Entry 5MYU (electron microscopy, 4.00 A resolution); this record covers chains a and A of the 12 polymer chains in the assembly.

== Chain a ==
Molecule: Uncharacterized protein
Source organism: Vibrio cholerae
UniProtKB: A0A023PRF3 (A0A023PRF3_VIBCL); the construct has insertions or renumbered stretches relative to UniProt, so the offset changes along the chain: 2-25 = UniProt 21-44; 28-128 = UniProt 45-145
Amino-acid sequence (127 residues; row label = number of the first residue in the row):
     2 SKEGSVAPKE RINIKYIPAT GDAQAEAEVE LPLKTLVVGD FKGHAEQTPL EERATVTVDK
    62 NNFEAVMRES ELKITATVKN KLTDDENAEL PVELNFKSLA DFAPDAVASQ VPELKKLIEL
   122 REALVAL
Sequence notes: insertion (26-27)

== Chain A ==
Molecule: Type VI secretion system protein ImpC
Source organism: Vibrio cholerae
UniProtKB: A0A023PTI7 (A0A023PTI7_VIBCL); residues 61-490 here = UniProt positions 61-490
Amino-acid sequence (430 residues; numbered 61 to 490; the number before each row is that of its first residue):
    61 NKSLVDQMLV ELDKKISAQM DEILHNSQFQ AMESAWRGLK LFVDRTDFRE NNKVEILHVT
   121 KDELLEDFEF APETAQSGLY KHVYSAGYGQ FGGEPVGAII GNYAFTPSTP DMKLLQYMGA
   181 LGAMAHAPFI SSVGPEFFGI DSFEELPNIK DLKSTFESPK YTKWRSLRES EDARYLGLTA
   241 PRFLLRVPYD PIENPVKSFN YAENVSASHE HYLWGNTAFA FATRLTDSFA KYRWCPNIIG
   301 PQSGGAVEDL PVHVFESMGA LQSKIPTEVL ITDRKEFELA EEGFIALTMR KGSDNAAFFS
   361 ANSIQKPKVF PNTKEGKEAE TNYKLGTQLP YMMIINRLAH YVKVLQREQI GAWKERQDLE
   421 RELNSWIKQY VADQENPPAD VRSRRPLRAA RIEVMDVEGN PGWYQVSLSV RPHFKYMGAN
   481 FELSLVGRLD

== Chain a / chain A interface ==
Contacting residue pairs (139; chain a residue first):
  Gln25(a) - Arg421(A)
  Gln25(a) - Ser425(A)
  Glu27(a) - Leu405(A)
  Glu27(a) - Gln409(A)  hydrogen bond
  Ala28(a) - Leu405(A)
  Glu29(a) - Leu405(A)
  Leu32(a) - Pro155(A)  hydrophobic
  Leu32(a) - Phe289(A)
  Leu32(a) - Arg397(A)  hydrogen bond (backbone-side chain)
  Leu32(a) - Tyr401(A)  hydrophobic
  Leu32(a) - Val404(A)  hydrophobic
  Pro33(a) - Asn111(A)
  Pro33(a) - Glu154(A)
  Pro33(a) - Pro155(A)
  Leu34(a) - Asn111(A)
  Leu34(a) - Lys113(A)
  Leu34(a) - Gly157(A)
  Leu34(a) - Phe289(A)  hydrophobic
  Leu34(a) - Cys295(A)  hydrophobic
  Lys35(a) - Lys113(A)
  Lys35(a) - Glu115(A)  salt bridge
  Lys35(a) - Glu154(A)
  Lys35(a) - Pro155(A)
  Lys35(a) - Val156(A)
  Lys35(a) - Gly157(A)  hydrogen bond (backbone-backbone)
  Lys35(a) - Ala158(A)
  Thr36(a) - Phe102(A)
  Thr36(a) - Lys113(A)  hydrogen bond (backbone-backbone)
  Thr36(a) - Val114(A)
  Thr36(a) - Glu115(A)  hydrogen bond (backbone-backbone)
  Thr36(a) - Ala158(A)
  Thr36(a) - Thr286(A)
  Leu37(a) - Glu115(A)
  Leu37(a) - Val143(A)  hydrophobic
  Leu37(a) - Ala158(A)  hydrogen bond (backbone-backbone)
  Leu37(a) - Ile159(A)
  Leu37(a) - Ile160(A)  hydrogen bond (backbone-backbone)
  Val38(a) - Val114(A)  hydrophobic
  Val38(a) - Glu115(A)  hydrogen bond (backbone-backbone)
  Val38(a) - Ile116(A)
  Val38(a) - Leu117(A)  hydrogen bond (backbone-backbone)
  Val38(a) - Ile160(A)
  Val38(a) - Phe279(A)  hydrophobic
  Val39(a) - Leu117(A)
  Val39(a) - Val119(A)  hydrophobic
  Val39(a) - Ile160(A)  hydrogen bond (backbone-backbone)
  Val39(a) - Gly161(A)
  Val39(a) - Asn162(A)  hydrogen bond (backbone-backbone)
  Gly40(a) - Leu117(A)
  Gly40(a) - His118(A)
  Gly40(a) - Val119(A)
  Gly40(a) - Asn162(A)
  Asp41(a) - Ala95(A)
  Asp41(a) - His118(A)  salt bridge
  Asp41(a) - Val119(A)
  Asp41(a) - Thr120(A)
  Phe42(a) - Met92(A)
  Phe42(a) - Ala95(A)  hydrophobic
  Phe42(a) - Trp96(A)  hydrogen bond (backbone-side chain)
  Phe42(a) - Ile116(A)  hydrophobic
  Phe42(a) - His118(A)
  Phe42(a) - Asn162(A)
  Lys43(a) - Met92(A)
  Lys43(a) - His118(A)  hydrogen bond (backbone-side chain)
  Gly44(a) - Gln88(A)
  Gly44(a) - Met92(A)
  His45(a) - His118(A)
  Leu51(a) - Val119(A)  hydrophobic
  Leu51(a) - Asp127(A)
  Leu51(a) - His142(A)  hydrogen bond (backbone-side chain)
  Glu52(a) - Gly138(A)
  Glu52(a) - Lys141(A)  salt bridge
  Glu52(a) - His142(A)
  Arg54(a) - Leu117(A)
  Arg54(a) - His118(A)  hydrogen bond (side chain-backbone)
  Arg54(a) - Glu123(A)  salt bridge
  Arg54(a) - His142(A)  hydrogen bond (backbone-side chain)
  Ala55(a) - Leu117(A)
  Thr56(a) - Glu115(A)
  Thr56(a) - Ile116(A)
  Val57(a) - Glu115(A)
  Val57(a) - Ile116(A)  hydrogen bond (backbone-backbone)
  Val59(a) - Val114(A)  hydrogen bond (backbone-backbone)
  Val59(a) - Ile116(A)  hydrophobic
  Asp60(a) - Phe108(A)
  Lys61(a) - Val103(A)
  Lys61(a) - Asp104(A)
  Lys61(a) - Thr106(A)  hydrogen bond (side chain-backbone)
  Lys61(a) - Phe108(A)
  Phe64(a) - Trp96(A)  hydrophobic
  Phe64(a) - Leu99(A)  hydrophobic
  Phe64(a) - Lys100(A)
  Met68(a) - Trp96(A)  hydrophobic
  Leu73(a) - Trp96(A)
  Ile75(a) - Phe89(A)  hydrophobic
  Ile75(a) - Met92(A)  hydrophobic
  Ala77(a) - Asn86(A)
  Val79(a) - Gln79(A)
  Val79(a) - Glu82(A)
  Lys80(a) - Gln79(A)  hydrogen bond (backbone-side chain)
  Lys80(a) - Glu82(A)
  Asn81(a) - Gln79(A)
  Lys82(a) - Gln79(A)  hydrogen bond (backbone-side chain)
  Lys82(a) - Glu82(A)  salt bridge
  Leu83(a) - Lys75(A)
  Leu91(a) - Gln79(A)
  Phe97(a) - Phe89(A)  hydrophobic
  Leu100(a) - Arg97(A)
  Leu100(a) - Lys100(A)
  Phe103(a) - Leu84(A)
  Phe103(a) - Phe89(A)  hydrophobic
  Phe103(a) - Met92(A)  hydrophobic
  Phe103(a) - Glu93(A)
  Phe103(a) - Arg97(A)
  Pro105(a) - Met80(A)
  Pro105(a) - Leu84(A)  hydrophobic
  Pro105(a) - Tyr249(A)
  Pro105(a) - Val256(A)
  Asp106(a) - Val256(A)
  Asp106(a) - Lys257(A)  hydrogen bond (side chain-backbone)
  Val108(a) - Met80(A)  hydrophobic
  Val108(a) - Ile83(A)  hydrophobic
  Ala109(a) - Met80(A)  hydrophobic
  Leu115(a) - Ile76(A)  hydrophobic
  Leu115(a) - Gln79(A)
  Leu115(a) - Met80(A)  hydrophobic
  Leu115(a) - Ile83(A)  hydrophobic
  Leu118(a) - Leu72(A)  hydrophobic
  Leu118(a) - Ile76(A)
  Ile119(a) - Ile76(A)  hydrophobic
  Ile119(a) - Phe259(A)  hydrophobic
  Arg122(a) - Leu69(A)
  Arg122(a) - Leu72(A)
  Arg122(a) - Asp73(A)  salt bridge
  Arg122(a) - Ser258(A)
  Glu123(a) - Ser258(A)  hydrogen bond
  Leu125(a) - Val65(A)
  Leu125(a) - Leu69(A)  hydrophobic
  Val126(a) - Leu69(A)  hydrophobic
Interface residues without a listed pair, chain a (62 interface residues in all): Glu31, Glu47, Thr58, Val67, Lys74, Val93, Leu95, Ala104, Val112, Leu128
Interface residues without a listed pair, chain A (80 interface residues in all): Met68, Ala78, Asp107, Asn112, Leu124, Leu139, Tyr163, Asn260, Tyr261, Leu285, Arg293, His400, Glu422, Trp426

== Summary ==
The interface between chain a and chain A involves 62 residues on one side and 80 on the other, with 23
hydrogen bonds and 6 salt bridges. Polar contacts include Lys35(a)-Glu115(A), Asp41(a)-His118(A) and
Glu52(a)-Lys141(A).
Here chain a is Uncharacterized protein and chain A is Type VI secretion system protein ImpC, both from Vibrio
cholerae. Entry 5MYU (VipA-N2/VipB contracted sheath of type VI secretion system) was determined by electron
microscopy (same publication as 5OJQ and 5MXN).
